8DVI - chains A and H of the 9 polymer chains in the assembly; structure by electron microscopy, 3.20 A resolution.

# Chain A
Molecule: DnaB-like replicative helicase
Source organism: Escherichia phage T4
Notes: EC 3.6.4.-
UniProt: P04530 (HELIC_BPT4); residue numbers follow UniProt; this construct covers 1-475
Sequence (475 residues; numbered 1 to 475; the number before each row is that of its first residue):
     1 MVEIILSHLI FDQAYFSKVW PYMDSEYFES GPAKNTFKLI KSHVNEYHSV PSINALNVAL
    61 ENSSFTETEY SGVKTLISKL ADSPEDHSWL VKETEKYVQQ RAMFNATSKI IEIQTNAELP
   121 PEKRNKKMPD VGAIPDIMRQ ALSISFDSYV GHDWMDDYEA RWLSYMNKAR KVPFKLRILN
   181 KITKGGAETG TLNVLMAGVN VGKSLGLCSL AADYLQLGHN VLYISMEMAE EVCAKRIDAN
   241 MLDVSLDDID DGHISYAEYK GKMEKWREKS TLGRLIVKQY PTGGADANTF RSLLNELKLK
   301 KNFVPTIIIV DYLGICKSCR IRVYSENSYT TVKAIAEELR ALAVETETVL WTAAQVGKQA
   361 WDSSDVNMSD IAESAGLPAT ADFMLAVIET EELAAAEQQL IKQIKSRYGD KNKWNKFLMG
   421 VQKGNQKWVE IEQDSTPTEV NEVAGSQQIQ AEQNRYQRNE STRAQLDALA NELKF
Unresolved in the structure: 433-475
Small-molecule neighbours: ATP-gamma-S (AGS; phosphothiophosphoric acid-adenylate ester): P378, A379, K405, R407, Y408, G409, D410
UniProt features mapped onto this chain:
  - region: Y456 to F475 (Interaction with the helicase assembly factor)
  - binding site (ATP): A197 to S204
  - mutagenesis: L192 (L192Q: Partially suppresses phage growth inhibition by extra copies of bacterial AbpA-AbpB), D213 (D213Y: Partially suppresses phage growth inhibition by extra copies of bacterial AbpA-AbpB)

# Chain H
Molecule: DNA primase
Source organism: Escherichia phage T4
Notes: EC 2.7.7.-
UniProt: P04520 (PRIM_BPT4); residues 1-342 here = UniProt positions 1-342
Sequence (342 residues; numbered 1 to 342; the number before each row is that of its first residue):
     1 MSSIPWIDNE FAYRALAHLP KFTQVNNSST FKLRFRCPVC GDSKTDQNKA RGWYYGDNNE
    61 GNIHCYNCNY HAPIGIYLKE FEPDLYREYI FEIRKEKGKS RPIEKPKELP KQPEKKIIKS
   121 LPSCVRLDKL AEDHPIIKYV KARCIPKDKW KYLWFTTEWP KLVNSIAPGT YKKEISEPRL
   181 VIPIYNANGK AESFQGRALK KDAPQKYITI EAYPEATKIY GVERVKDGDV YVLEGPIDSL
   241 FIENGIAITG GQLDLEVVPF KDRRVWVLDN EPRHPDTIKR MTKLVDAGER VMFWDKSPWK
   301 SKDVNDMIRK EGATPEQIME YMKNNIAQGL MAKMRLSKYA KI
Unresolved in the structure: 1-2, 98-114, 342
UniProt features mapped onto this chain:
  - binding site (Zn(2+)): C37, C40, C65, C68
What the authors report for this chain:
  - catalytic residues: E234 (proposed by the authors, not directly observed)

# Interface between chain A and chain H
Residue-residue contacts (7; chain A residue first):
  F104(A) - M334(H)
  F104(A) - K338(H)
  T107(A) - M334(H)
  S108(A) - M334(H)  hydrogen bond
  I111(A) - L330(H)
  I111(A) - M331(H)
  I111(A) - M334(H)  hydrophobic
Interface residues without a listed pair, chain A (6 interface residues in all): Q100, Q114

# Overview
6 residues of chain A face 4 of chain H across their interface; the contacts include 1 hydrogen bond. The
hydrogen-bonded pair is S108(A)-M334(H). Chain A binds ATP-gamma-S. Curated annotation (UniProt) lists 8
ATP-binding residues and 2 mutagenesis sites on chain A; 4 Zn2+-binding residues on chain H. From the paper:
the catalytic residue E234(H).
Here chain A is DnaB-like replicative helicase and chain H is DNA primase, both from Escherichia phage T4.
Entry 8DVI (T4 bacteriophage primosome with single strand DNA, State 2) was determined by electron microscopy
together with 8DTP, 8DUE, 8DVF, 8DW6, 8DWJ, 8G0Z and 8GAO from the same study.
